PDB entry 3BNX | X-ray diffraction, 2.10 A resolution | chains C and D of the 4 polymer chains in the assembly

[Chain C (and D)]
Name: Aristolochene synthase
Organism: Aspergillus terreus
Notes: EC 4.2.3.9; chain D of this document is another copy of the same molecule, construct and numbering; everything in this record applies to it too
UniProt: Q9UR08 (Q9UR08_ASPTE); residue numbers follow UniProt; this construct covers 1-320
Chain sequence (320 residues; each row starts with the number of its first residue):
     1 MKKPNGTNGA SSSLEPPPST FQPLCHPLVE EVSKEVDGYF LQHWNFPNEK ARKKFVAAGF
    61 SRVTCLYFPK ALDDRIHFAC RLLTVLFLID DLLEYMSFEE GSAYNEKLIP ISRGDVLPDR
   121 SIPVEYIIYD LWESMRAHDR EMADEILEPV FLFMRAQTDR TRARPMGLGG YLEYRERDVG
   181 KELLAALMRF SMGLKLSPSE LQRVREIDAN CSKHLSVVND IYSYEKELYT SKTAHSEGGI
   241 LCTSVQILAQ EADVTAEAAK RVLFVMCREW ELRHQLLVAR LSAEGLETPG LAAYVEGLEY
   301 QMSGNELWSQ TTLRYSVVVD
Unresolved in the structure: 1-12, 231-240, 318-320 (chain D: 1-12, 46-47, 160-161, 230-240, 318-320)
Ligand contacts: farnesyl diphosphate (FPP): Tyr-67, Leu-83, Leu-86, Phe-87, Asp-90, Phe-153, Gly-180, Lys-181, Leu-184, Asn-219, Ser-223, Asn-305, Trp-308, Arg-314, Tyr-315
UniProt features mapped onto this chain:
  - binding site (Mg(2+)): Asp-90, Asn-219, Ser-223, Glu-227
  - binding site ((2E,6E)-farnesyl diphosphate): Arg-314, Tyr-315
  - mutagenesis: Glu-227 (E227Q: Abolishes catalytic activity)

[How chain C and chain D interact]
Pairs across the interface - 13 pairs, chain C then chain D:
  Arg-162(C) / Gln-250(D)  hydrogen bond (side chain-backbone)
  Arg-162(C) / Glu-251(D)
  Arg-162(C) / Asp-253(D)
  Ala-163(C) / Gln-250(D)  hydrogen bond (backbone-side chain)
  Arg-164(C) / Gln-250(D)
  Pro-165(C) / Met-166(D)
  Pro-165(C) / Gln-250(D)
  Pro-165(C) / Glu-251(D)
  Met-166(C) / Pro-165(D)
  Gln-250(C) / Ala-163(D)
  Gln-250(C) / Arg-164(D)
  Gln-250(C) / Pro-165(D)
  Glu-251(C) / Pro-165(D)
Also at the interface, not in a pair above, chain C (9 interface residues in all): Gly-167, Ile-247
Also at the interface, not in a pair above, chain D (8 interface residues in all): Gly-167

[Summary]
9 residues of chain C face 8 of chain D across their interface, with 2 hydrogen bonds. Polar pairs include
Arg-162(C)/Gln-250(D) and Ala-163(C)/Gln-250(D). Chain C binds farnesyl diphosphate.
Chain C and chain D are both Aristolochene synthase (Aspergillus terreus); the structure, Crystal structure of
Aristolochene synthase complexed with farnesyl diphosphate, was determined by X-ray diffraction together with
3CKE and 3BNY from the same study.
